1HG0 - chains B and D of the 4 polymer chains in the assembly; structure by X-ray diffraction, 1.90 A resolution.

== Chain B (and D) ==
Name: L-asparaginase
From: Erwinia chrysanthemi
Notes: EC 3.5.1.1; chain D of this document is another copy of the same molecule, construct and numbering; everything in this record applies to it too
UniProtKB: P06608 (ASPG_ERWCH); residues 1-327 here correspond to UniProt positions 22-348 (UniProt number = residue number + 21)
Sequence (327 residues; each row starts with the number of its first residue):
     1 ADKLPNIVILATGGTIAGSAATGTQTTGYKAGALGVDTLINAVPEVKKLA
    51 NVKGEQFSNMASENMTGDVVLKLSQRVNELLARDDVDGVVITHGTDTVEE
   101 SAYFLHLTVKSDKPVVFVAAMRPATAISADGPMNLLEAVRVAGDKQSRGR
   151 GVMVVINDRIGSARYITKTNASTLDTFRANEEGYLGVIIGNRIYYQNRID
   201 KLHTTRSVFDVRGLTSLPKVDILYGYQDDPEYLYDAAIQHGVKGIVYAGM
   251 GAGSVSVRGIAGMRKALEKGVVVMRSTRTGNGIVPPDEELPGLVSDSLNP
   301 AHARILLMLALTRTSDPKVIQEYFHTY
Sequence notes: variant I156 (Leu177 in P06608), R178 (Lys199 in P06608), L267 (Met288 in P06608), M274 (Ile295 in P06608)
Ligand contacts: succinic acid (SIN): G14, T15, Y29, A31, M60, A61, S62, E63, G94, T95, D96, A120, M121

== Interface between chain B and chain D ==
Contacting residue pairs (109; chain B residue first):
  E63(B) with M250(D); S254(D); V255(D); S256(D)
  N64(B) with S256(D); V257(D), hydrogen bond (side chain-backbone)
  M65(B) with Q227(D)
  T66(B) with D228(D)
  G67(B) with D228(D), hydrogen bond (backbone-side chain)
  V70(B) with Q227(D)
  D96(B) with M250(D); G251(D), hydrogen bond (side chain-backbone); S254(D), hydrogen bond; R278(D), hydrogen bond (backbone-side chain)
  T97(B) with Q227(D), hydrogen bond; M250(D)
  E99(B) with R278(D), salt bridge
  E100(B) with Y226(D); Q227(D), hydrogen bond (side chain-backbone); R278(D), salt bridge
  S101(B) with Q227(D), hydrogen bond
  K168(B) with G251(D); T279(D)
  T169(B) with T279(D); G280(D); N281(D), hydrogen bond (backbone-side chain)
  N170(B) with E181(D); T279(D); N281(D); G282(D)
  A171(B) with G251(D); A252(D); T277(D); T279(D), hydrogen bond (backbone-side chain); N281(D), hydrogen bond (backbone-backbone); I283(D)
  S172(B) with I283(D), hydrogen bond (side chain-backbone); P285(D)
  E181(B) with N170(D)
  K219(B) with Y232(D)
  D221(B) with Y226(D), hydrogen bond; P230(D); Y232(D), hydrogen bond
  I222(B) with Y224(D), hydrophobic; Y226(D), hydrogen bond (backbone-side chain)
  L223(B) with L233(D), hydrophobic
  Y224(B) with I222(D), hydrophobic; Y224(D), hydrophobic; P300(D)
  Y226(B) with E100(D); D221(D), hydrogen bond; I222(D), hydrogen bond (side chain-backbone); R304(D)
  Q227(B) with M65(D); V70(D); T97(D), hydrogen bond; E100(D), hydrogen bond (backbone-side chain); S101(D), hydrogen bond; R304(D), hydrogen bond (backbone-side chain)
  D228(B) with T66(D); G67(D), hydrogen bond (side chain-backbone); R304(D), salt bridge
  P230(B) with D221(D)
  Y232(B) with K219(D); D221(D), hydrogen bond; A236(D); A237(D); H240(D); V242(D)
  L233(B) with L233(D), hydrophobic
  A236(B) with Y232(D); A236(D), hydrophobic
  A237(B) with Y232(D)
  H240(B) with Y232(D)
  V242(B) with Y232(D)
  M250(B) with E63(D); T97(D)
  G251(B) with D96(D); K168(D); A171(D)
  A252(B) with A171(D)
  S254(B) with E63(D); D96(D), hydrogen bond
  V255(B) with E63(D)
  S256(B) with E63(D); N64(D)
  V257(B) with N64(D), hydrogen bond (backbone-side chain)
  R258(B) with T66(D)
  T277(B) with A171(D)
  R278(B) with D96(D), hydrogen bond (side chain-backbone); E99(D), salt bridge; E100(D), salt bridge
  T279(B) with K168(D); T169(D); N170(D); A171(D), hydrogen bond (side chain-backbone)
  G280(B) with T169(D)
  N281(B) with T169(D), hydrogen bond (side chain-backbone); N170(D); A171(D), hydrogen bond (backbone-backbone)
  G282(B) with N170(D)
  I283(B) with A171(D); S172(D), hydrogen bond (backbone-side chain)
  P285(B) with S172(D)
  E289(B) with G28(D)
  P300(B) with Y224(D)
  R304(B) with Y226(D); Q227(D), hydrogen bond (side chain-backbone); D228(D), salt bridge
Also at the interface, not in a pair above, chain B (56 interface residues in all): T27, G28, V220, D287, A301
Also at the interface, not in a pair above, chain D (55 interface residues in all): T27, V220, L223, R258, D287, A301

== Summary ==
Chain B and chain D form an interface of 56 and 55 residues respectively, with 31 hydrogen bonds and 6 salt
bridges. Polar pairs include E99(B)-R278(D), E100(B)-R278(D) and D228(B)-R304(D). Bound to chain B: succinic
acid.
Chain B and chain D are both L-asparaginase (Erwinia chrysanthemi); the structure, X-ray structure of the
complex between Erwinia chrysanthemi L-asparaginase and succinic acid, was determined by X-ray diffraction
together with 1HFW and 1HG1 from the same study.
